PDB entry 9FJC | electron microscopy, 2.15 A resolution | chains 3 and 4 of the 4 polymer chains in the assembly

Chain 3:
Protein: Capsid protein VP3
From: Coxsackievirus B1
UniProtKB: P08291 (POLG_CXB1J); residues 1-238 here correspond to UniProt positions 333-570 (UniProt number = residue number + 332)
Chain sequence (238 residues; each row starts with the number of its first residue):
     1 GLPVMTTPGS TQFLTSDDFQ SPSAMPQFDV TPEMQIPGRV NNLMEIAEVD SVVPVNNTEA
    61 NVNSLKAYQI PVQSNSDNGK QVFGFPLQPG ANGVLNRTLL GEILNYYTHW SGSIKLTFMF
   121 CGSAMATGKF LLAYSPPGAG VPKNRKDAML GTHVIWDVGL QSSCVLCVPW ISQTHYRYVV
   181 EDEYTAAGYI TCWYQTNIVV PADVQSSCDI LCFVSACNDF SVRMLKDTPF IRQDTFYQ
Sequence notes: conflict Glu59 (Asp391 in P08291), Ala60 (Asn392 in P08291), Ser64 (Gly396 in P08291), Gly79 (Arg411 in P08291), Lys80 (Arg412 in P08291), Gly93 (Asn425 in P08291), Lys146 (Arg478 in P08291), Ile190 (Val522 in P08291), Val199 (Ile531 in P08291), Ser207 (Thr539 in P08291), Thr235 (Asn567 in P08291)

Chain 4:
Protein: Capsid protein VP4
From: Coxsackievirus B1
UniProtKB: P08291 (POLG_CXB1J); residues 27-43 here = UniProt positions 27-43
Chain sequence (17 residues; row label = number of the first residue in the row):
    27 YTNINYYKDA ASNSANR

Chain 3 / chain 4 interface:
Pairs across the interface (16; chain 3 residue first):
  Asp18(3) - Ser40(4)
  Asp18(3) - Ala41(4)  hydrogen bond (side chain-backbone)
  Asp18(3) - Arg43(4)  salt bridge
  Gln20(3) - Ile30(4)  hydrogen bond (side chain-backbone)
  Gln20(3) - Asn31(4)
  Gln20(3) - Tyr32(4)  hydrogen bond (side chain-backbone)
  Gln20(3) - Tyr33(4)
  Gln20(3) - Ser38(4)
  Ser21(3) - Tyr33(4)
  Ser21(3) - Ser38(4)  hydrogen bond (backbone-side chain)
  Pro22(3) - Tyr33(4)
  Pro22(3) - Ser38(4)
  Ser23(3) - Asp35(4)
  Ser23(3) - Ser38(4)  hydrogen bond (backbone-side chain)
  Pro26(3) - Asp35(4)
  Gln27(3) - Asp35(4)  hydrogen bond (backbone-side chain)
Also at the interface, not in a pair above, chain 3 (9 interface residues in all): Phe19, Met25
Also at the interface, not in a pair above, chain 4 (10 interface residues in all): Asn39

In short:
Chain 3 and chain 4 form an interface of 9 and 10 residues respectively; the contacts include 6 hydrogen bonds
and 1 salt bridge. Polar contacts include Asp18(3)-Arg43(4), Asp18(3)-Ala41(4) and Gln20(3)-Ile30(4).
Here chain 3 is Capsid protein VP3 and chain 4 is Capsid protein VP4, both from Coxsackievirus B1. Entry 9FJC
(Compact CVB1-VLP (Tween80)) was determined by electron microscopy, deposited together with 9FJD and 9FJE.
